7NJX - chains L and a of the 12 polymer chains in the assembly; structure by electron microscopy, 4.32 A resolution (low resolution: residue-level contacts below are approximate; hydrogen-bond / salt-bridge calls are withheld).

# Chain L
Name: ATP synthase subunit c
Organism: Mycolicibacterium smegmatis (strain ATCC 700084 / mc(2)155)
UniProt: A0R205 (A0R205_MYCS2); residues 1-86 here = UniProt positions 1-86
Sequence (86 residues; numbered 1 to 86; the number before each row is that of its first residue):
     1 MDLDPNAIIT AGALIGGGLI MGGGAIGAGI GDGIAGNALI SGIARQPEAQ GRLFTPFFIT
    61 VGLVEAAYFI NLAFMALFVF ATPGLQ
Unresolved in the structure: 1-2
From the paper describing this entry:
  - catalytic residues: E65 (proposed by the authors, not directly observed)

# Chain a
Name: ATP synthase subunit a
Organism: Mycolicibacterium smegmatis (strain ATCC 700084 / mc(2)155)
UniProt: A0R206 (A0R206_MYCS2); residue numbers follow UniProt; this construct covers 1-252
Sequence (252 residues; row label = number of the first residue in the row):
     1 MLAAEEGGAA IHVGHHTLVF ELFGMTFNGD TILATAVTAV IVIALAFYLR AKVTSTGVPS
    61 GVQLFWEALT IQMRQQIEGS IGMKIAPFVL PLSVTIFVFI LISNWLAVLP LQYGGADGAA
   121 AELYKAPASD INFVLALALF VFVCYHAAGI WRRGIVGHPI KVVKGHVAFL APINIVEELA
   181 KPISLALRLF GNIFAGGILV ALIAMFPWYI QWFPNAVWKT FDLFVGLIQA FIFSLLTILY
   241 FSQSMELDHE DH
Unresolved in the structure: 1-9, 248-252
From the paper describing this entry:
  - catalytic residues: H12, H15, H16, D30, N104, Q112, D117, E122, K125, H146, R153, K161, H166, N174, E177, E178, K181, S184, K219, D222, Q229, Y240 (proposed by the authors, not directly observed)

# How chain L and chain a interact
Residue-residue contacts (16):
  F58(L) with F224(a); I228(a)
  I59(L) with I232(a); L235(a)
  G62(L) with I232(a)
  L63(L) with R188(a); I232(a)
  A66(L) with R188(a)
  F69(L) with G191(a); N192(a); A195(a)
  I70(L) with L187(a)
  L72(L) with A195(a)
  A73(L) with F190(a)
  F80(L) with I11(a); V13(a)
Interface residues without a listed pair, chain L (13 interface residues in all): T55, E65, A76
Interface residues without a listed pair, chain a (16 interface residues in all): Q76, F194, Q229, F231

# In short
The interface between chain L and chain a involves 13 residues on one side and 16 on the other. The paper
reports catalytic residues E65(L) and H12(a) among others.
Chain L is ATP synthase subunit c and chain a is ATP synthase subunit a, both from Mycolicibacterium smegmatis
(strain ATCC 700084 / mc(2)155); the structure, Mycobacterium smegmatis ATP synthase Fo combined class 4, was
determined by electron microscopy, deposited together with 7NJK, 7NJL, 7NJM, 7NJN, 7NJO, 7NJP and 20 further
entries.
